PDB entry 8XYF | X-ray diffraction, 1.67 A resolution | chains A and B

== Chain A ==
Name: Endolysin
Source organism: Staphylococcus phage GRCS
UniProtKB: W6EBY7 (W6EBY7_9CAUD); numbering as in UniProt (aligned over 1-250)
Chain sequence (256 residues; each row starts with the number of its first residue):
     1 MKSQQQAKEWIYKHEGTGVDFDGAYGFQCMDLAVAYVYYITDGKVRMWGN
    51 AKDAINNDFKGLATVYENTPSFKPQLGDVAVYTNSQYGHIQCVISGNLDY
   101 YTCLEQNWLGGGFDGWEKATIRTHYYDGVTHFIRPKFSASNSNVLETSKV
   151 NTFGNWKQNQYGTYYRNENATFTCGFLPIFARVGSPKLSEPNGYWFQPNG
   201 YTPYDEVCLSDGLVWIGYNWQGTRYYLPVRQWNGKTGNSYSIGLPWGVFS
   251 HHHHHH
Disordered / not traced: 253-256
Construct notes: expression tag (251-256)

== Chain B ==
Name: Cold shock-like protein CspC
Source organism: Escherichia coli K-12
UniProtKB: P0A9Y6 (CSPC_ECOLI); numbering as in UniProt (aligned over 1-69)
Chain sequence (69 residues; each row starts with the number of its first residue):
     1 MAKIKGQVKWFNESKGFGFITPADGSKDVFVHFSAIQGNGFKTLAEGQNV
    51 EFEIQDGQKGPAAVNVTAI
Disordered / not traced: 1-2

== How chain A and chain B interact ==
Pairs across the interface - 46 pairs, chain A then chain B:
  Asp22(A) with Lys59(B), salt bridge
  Gly23(A) with Lys59(B)
  Gln28(A) with Ser34(B), hydrogen bond
  Asn50(A) with Ser14(B); Lys15(B), hydrogen bond (side chain-backbone); Phe33(B)
  Gln86(A) with Glu13(B)
  Tyr87(A) with Glu13(B), hydrogen bond (side chain-backbone); Ser14(B); Gly16(B); Phe33(B), hydrophobic; Lys42(B), hydrogen bond (side chain-backbone)
  Phe113(A) with Ser34(B); Ala35(B), hydrophobic; Ala63(B); Val64(B), hydrophobic
  Phe176(A) with Lys15(B); Phe17(B)
  Leu177(A) with Phe17(B), hydrophobic; Lys59(B)
  Pro178(A) with Phe17(B); Phe19(B), hydrophobic; Phe30(B), hydrophobic; Lys59(B)
  Ile179(A) with Lys59(B)
  Phe180(A) with Lys27(B); Lys59(B), hydrogen bond (backbone-backbone); Gly60(B)
  Arg182(A) with Gly57(B); Gly60(B)
  Leu188(A) with Gln58(B)
  Pro191(A) with Lys27(B), hydrogen bond (backbone-side chain)
  Trp195(A) with Phe19(B), hydrophobic; Asp28(B), hydrogen bond (side chain-backbone); Phe30(B), hydrophobic; Lys59(B); Gly60(B); Pro61(B)
  Gln197(A) with Trp10(B); Phe19(B)
  Gly212(A) with Gln58(B)
  Leu213(A) with Gln58(B)
  Pro228(A) with Gln58(B)
  Gln231(A) with Gln58(B), hydrogen bond
  Trp246(A) with Gln58(B); Lys59(B)
Other interface residues (no listed pair), chain A (26 interface residues in all): Ala24, Tyr25, Asn107, Pro198
Other interface residues (no listed pair), chain B (23 interface residues in all): Phe11, His32

== Overview ==
26 residues of chain A face 23 of chain B across their interface; the contacts include 8 hydrogen bonds and 1
salt bridge. Polar pairs include Asp22(A)-Lys59(B), Gln28(A)-Ser34(B) and Asn50(A)-Lys15(B).
Here chain A is Endolysin (Staphylococcus phage GRCS) and chain B is Cold shock-like protein CspC (Escherichia
coli K-12). Entry 8XYF (Crystal structure of Holo-PlyGRCS, a bacteriophage Endolysin in complex with Cold
shock protein C) was determined by X-ray diffraction.
